PDB entry 2RET | X-ray diffraction, 2.21 A resolution | chains B and G of the 8 polymer chains in the assembly

Chain B:
Molecule: EpsJ
Source organism: Vibrio vulnificus
Amino-acid sequence (175 residues; each row starts with the number of its first residue):
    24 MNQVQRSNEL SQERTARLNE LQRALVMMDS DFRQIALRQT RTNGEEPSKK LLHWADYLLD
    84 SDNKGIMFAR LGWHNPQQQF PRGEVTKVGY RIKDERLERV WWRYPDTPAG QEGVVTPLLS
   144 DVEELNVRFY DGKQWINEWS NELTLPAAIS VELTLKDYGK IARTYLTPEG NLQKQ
Unresolved in the structure: 24-31, 66-70, 132-133, 198
Modified positions: Mse-24 (selenomethionine); Mse-50, Mse-51, Mse-90 (selenomethionine; parent Met)
What the authors report for this chain:
  - binding site for chloride ion: Arg-93

Chain G:
Molecule: Pseudopilin EpsI
Source organism: Vibrio vulnificus
UniProtKB: Q7MPZ1 (Q7MPZ1_VIBVY); residues 25-110 here correspond to UniProt positions 57-142 (UniProt number = residue number + 32)
Amino-acid sequence (103 residues; each row starts with the number of its first residue):
    24 MSQHINTVGY LEQKMFAAMV ADNQMAMVML NPKNLKASNG EEELAGQTWY WKVAPVATTQ
    84 PLLKAFDVSV AATTQASPII TVRSYVASEN LYFQGGGHHH HHH
Unresolved in the structure: 24-29, 111-126
Modified positions: Mse-24 (selenomethionine); Mse-38, Mse-42, Mse-48, Mse-50, Mse-52 (selenomethionine; parent Met)
Construct notes: expression tag (24, 111-126); engineered mutation Thr-96 (Glu128 in Q7MPZ1), Thr-97 (Lys129 in Q7MPZ1)

Interface between chain B and chain G:
Pairs across the interface (6; chain B residue first):
  Phe-103(B) / Leu-85(G)  hydrophobic
  Phe-103(B) / Leu-86(G)  hydrophobic
  Pro-104(B) / Leu-85(G)
  Gln-196(B) / Asn-54(G)
  Lys-197(B) / Asn-54(G)
  Lys-197(B) / Asn-57(G)
Interface residues without a listed pair, chain G (5 interface residues in all): Lys-56

Overview:
The interface between chain B and chain G involves 4 residues on one side and 5 on the other. The paper
reports a binding site for chloride ion at Arg-93(B).
Here chain B is EpsJ and chain G is Pseudopilin EpsI, both from Vibrio vulnificus. Entry 2RET (The crystal
structure of a binary complex of two pseudopilins: EpsI and EpsJ from the Type ...) was determined by X-ray
diffraction.
